Entry 9GSC (X-ray diffraction, 2.80 A resolution); this record covers chains A and B.

Chain A (and B):
Protein: dTDP-4-dehydrorhamnose reductase, putative
Organism: Trichomonas vaginalis
Notes: chain B of this document is another copy of the same molecule, construct and numbering; everything in this record applies to it too
Reference sequence: A2FWC8 (A2FWC8_TRIV3); residues 1-285 here = UniProt positions 1-285
Chain sequence (286 residues; numbered 0 to 285; the number before each row is that of its first residue; numbering starts at 0):
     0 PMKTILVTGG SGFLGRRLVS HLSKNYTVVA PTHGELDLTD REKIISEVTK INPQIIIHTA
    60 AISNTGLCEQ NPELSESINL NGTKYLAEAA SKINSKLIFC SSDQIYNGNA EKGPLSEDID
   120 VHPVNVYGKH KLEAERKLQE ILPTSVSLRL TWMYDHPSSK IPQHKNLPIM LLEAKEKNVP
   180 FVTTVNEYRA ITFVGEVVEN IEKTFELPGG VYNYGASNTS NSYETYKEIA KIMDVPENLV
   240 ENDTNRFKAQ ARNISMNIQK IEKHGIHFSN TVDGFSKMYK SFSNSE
Unresolved in the structure: 0, 61-78, 281-285 (chain B: 282-285)
Sequence notes: expression tag (0)

How chain A and chain B interact:
Pairs across the interface (16; chain A residue first):
  Thr-3(A) / Lys-159(B)  hydrogen bond
  Arg-15(A) / Ala-29(B)
  Arg-15(A) / Glu-34(B)  salt bridge
  Ser-22(A) / Lys-23(B)
  Lys-23(A) / Ser-22(B)  hydrogen bond (side chain-backbone)
  Val-28(A) / Lys-159(B)
  Ala-29(A) / Arg-15(B)
  Thr-31(A) / Arg-15(B)
  Glu-34(A) / Arg-15(B)  salt bridge
  Glu-34(A) / Pro-161(B)
  Ile-50(A) / Lys-159(B)
  Asn-51(A) / Lys-159(B)
  Ser-158(A) / Lys-49(B)
  Lys-159(A) / Thr-3(B)  hydrogen bond
  Lys-159(A) / Ile-50(B)
  Pro-161(A) / Glu-34(B)
Also at the interface, not in a pair above, chain A (15 interface residues in all): Ser-19, Glu-46
Also at the interface, not in a pair above, chain B (14 interface residues in all): Ser-19, Val-28, Pro-30, Thr-31

In short:
15 residues of chain A face 14 of chain B across their interface, with 3 hydrogen bonds and 2 salt bridges.
Polar pairs include Arg-15(A)/Glu-34(B), Thr-3(A)/Lys-159(B) and Lys-23(A)/Ser-22(B).
Both chains are dTDP-4-dehydrorhamnose reductase, putative (Trichomonas vaginalis). Entry 9GSC (Structure of
RmlD from Trichomonas vaginalis is space group P212121) was determined by X-ray diffraction, deposited
together with 9GPI.
